4KCA - chain A; structure by X-ray diffraction, 1.90 A resolution.

# Chain A
Name: Endo-1,5-alpha-L-arabinanase
Source organism: Bos taurus
Notes: EC 3.2.1.99
Chain sequence (692 residues; row label = number of the first residue in the row; numbering starts at 0):
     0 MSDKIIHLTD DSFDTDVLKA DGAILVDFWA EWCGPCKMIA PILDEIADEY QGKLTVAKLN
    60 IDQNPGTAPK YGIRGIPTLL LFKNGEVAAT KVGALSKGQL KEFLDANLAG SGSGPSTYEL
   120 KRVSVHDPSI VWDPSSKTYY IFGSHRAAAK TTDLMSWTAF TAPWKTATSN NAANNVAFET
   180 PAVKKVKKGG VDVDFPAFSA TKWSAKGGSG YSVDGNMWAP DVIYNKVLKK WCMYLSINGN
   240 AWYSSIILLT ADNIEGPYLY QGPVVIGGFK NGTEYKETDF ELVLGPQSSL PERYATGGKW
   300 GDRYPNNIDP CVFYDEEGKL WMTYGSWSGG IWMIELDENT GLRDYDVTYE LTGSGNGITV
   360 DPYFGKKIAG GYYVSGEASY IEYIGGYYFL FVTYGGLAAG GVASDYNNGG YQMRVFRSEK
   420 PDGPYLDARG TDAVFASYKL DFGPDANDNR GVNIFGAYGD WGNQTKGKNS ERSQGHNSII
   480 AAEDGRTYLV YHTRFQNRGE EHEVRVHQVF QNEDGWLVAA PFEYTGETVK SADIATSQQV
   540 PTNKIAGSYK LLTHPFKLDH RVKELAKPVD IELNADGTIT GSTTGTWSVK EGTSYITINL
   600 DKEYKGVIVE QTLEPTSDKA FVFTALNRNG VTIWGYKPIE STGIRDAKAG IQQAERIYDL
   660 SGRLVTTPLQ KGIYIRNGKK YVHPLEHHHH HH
Unresolved in the structure: 0-3, 639-691
Disulfides: C32-C35
Reported in the primary citation:
  - catalytic residues: H125, D126, D308, E376

# Overview
The paper reports catalytic residues H125, D126 and D308 among others.
Chain A is Endo-1,5-alpha-L-arabinanase (Bos taurus); the structure, Crystal Structure of
Endo-1,5-alpha-L-arabinanase from a Bovine Ruminal Metagenomic Library, was determined by X-ray diffraction,
deposited together with 4KC7, 4KC8 and 4KCB.
